Entry 8XUF (X-ray diffraction, 2.30 A resolution); this record covers chains A and D of the 4 polymer chains in the assembly.

[Chain A]
Molecule: 20-nt DNA strand
Sequence (20 nucleotides; each row starts with the number of its first residue):
     1 TTCATAAAGTATACTTTATG

[Chain D]
Protein: CDF1
Source organism: Arabidopsis thaliana
UniProt: Q8W1E3 (CDF1_ARATH); numbering as in UniProt (aligned over 50-109)
Amino-acid sequence (65 residues; row label = number of the first residue in the row):
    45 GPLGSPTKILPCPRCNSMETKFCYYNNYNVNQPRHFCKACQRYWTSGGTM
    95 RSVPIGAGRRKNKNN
Not modelled in the structure: 45-49, 101-109
Differences from the reference sequence: expression tag (45-49)
UniProt features mapped onto this chain:
  - zinc finger: Leu54 to Asn108 (Dof-type)
  - binding site (Zn(2+)): Cys56, Cys59, Cys81, Cys84
Ion coordination: Zn2+: Cys56, Cys59, Cys81, Cys84

[How chain A and chain D interact]
Pairs across the interface (4; chain A residue first):
  DC14(A) - Tyr68(D)  base contact
  DT15(A) - Tyr72(D)  hydrogen bond to the phosphate
  DT19(A) - Arg95(D)  phosphate contact
  DG20(A) - Arg95(D)  sugar contact
Other interface residues (no listed pair), chain A (5 interface residues in all): DA13
Other interface residues (no listed pair), chain D (5 interface residues in all): Cys67, Asn70

[In short]
The chain A/chain D interface involves 5 residues from each chain, with 1 hydrogen bond. The hydrogen-bonded
pair is DT15(A)-Tyr72(D). Cys56(D), Cys59(D), Cys81(D) and Cys84(D) form the Zn2+ site. Curated annotation
(UniProt) lists 4 Zn2+-binding residues on chain D.
Here chain A is a 20-nt DNA strand and chain D is CDF1 (Arabidopsis thaliana). Entry 8XUF (CDF1 Dof domain in
palindromic-bound complex with DNA duplex) was determined by X-ray diffraction.
